8AFH - chains A and D of the 20 polymer chains in the assembly; structure by electron microscopy, 3.90 A resolution.

== Chain A ==
Protein: Crescentin
Source organism: Caulobacter vibrioides
UniProtKB: A0A8F8EC09 (A0A8F8EC09_CAUVI); the construct has insertions or renumbered stretches relative to UniProt, so the offset changes along the chain: 1-405 = UniProt 1-405; 409-460 = UniProt 406-457
Amino-acid sequence (460 residues; each row starts with the number of its first residue):
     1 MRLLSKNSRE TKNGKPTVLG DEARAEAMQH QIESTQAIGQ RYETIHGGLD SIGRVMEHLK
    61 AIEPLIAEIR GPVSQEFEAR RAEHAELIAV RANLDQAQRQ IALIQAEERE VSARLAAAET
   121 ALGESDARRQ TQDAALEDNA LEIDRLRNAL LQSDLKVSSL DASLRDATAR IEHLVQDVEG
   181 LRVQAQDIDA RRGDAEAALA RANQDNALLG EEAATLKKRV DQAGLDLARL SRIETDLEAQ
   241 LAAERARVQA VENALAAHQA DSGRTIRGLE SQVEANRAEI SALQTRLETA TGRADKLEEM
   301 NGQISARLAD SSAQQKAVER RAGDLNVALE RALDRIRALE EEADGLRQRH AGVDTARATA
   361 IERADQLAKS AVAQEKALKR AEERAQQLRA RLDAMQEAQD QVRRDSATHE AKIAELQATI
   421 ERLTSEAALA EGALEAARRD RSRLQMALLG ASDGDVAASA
Unresolved in the structure: 1-349, 446-460
Differences from the reference sequence: insertion (406-408)

== Chain D ==
Protein: Crescentus-specific megabody MB13
Notes: antibody fragment or engineered binder
Amino-acid sequence (907 residues; numbered 1 to 907; the number before each row is that of its first residue):
     1 EVQLQESGGG LVYKEETQSG LNNYARVVEK GQYDSLEIPA QVAASWESGR DDAAVFGFID
    61 KEQLDKYVAN GGKRSDWTVK FAENRSQDGT LLGYSLLQES VDQASYMYSD NHYLAEMATI
   121 LGKPEEAKRY RQLAQQLADY INTCMFDPTT QFYYDVRIED KPLANGCAGK PIVERGKGPE
   181 GWSPLFNGAA TQANADAVVK VMLDPKEFNT FVPLGTAALT NPAFGADIYW RGRVWVDQFW
   241 FGLKGMERYG YRDDALKLAD TFFRHAKGLT ADGPIQENYN PLTGAQQGAP NFSWSAAHLY
   301 MLYNDFFRKQ ASGGGSGGGG SGGGGSGNAD NYKNVINRTG APQYMKDYDY DDHQRFNPFF
   361 DLGAWHGHLL PDGPNTMGGF PGVALLTEEY INFMASNFDR LTVWQDGKKV DFTLEAYSIP
   421 GALVQKLTAK DVQVEMTLRF ATPRTSLLET KITSNKPLDL VWDGELLEKL EAKEGKPLSD
   481 KTIAGEYPDY QRKISATRDG LKVTFGKVRA TWDLLTSGES EYQVHKSLPV QTEINGNRFT
   541 SKAHINGSTT LYTTYSHLLT AQEVSKEQMQ IRDILARPAF YLTASQQRWE EYLKKGLTNP
   601 DATPEQTRVA VKAIETLNGN WRSPGGAVKF NTVTPSVTGR WFSGNQTWPW DTWKQAFAMA
   661 HFNPDIAKEN IRAVFSWQIQ PGDSVRPQDV GFVPDLIAWN LSPERGGDGG NWNERNTKPS
   721 LAAWSVMEVY NVTQDKTWVA EMYPKLVAYH DWWLRNRDHN GNGVPEYGAT RDKAHNTESG
   781 EMLFTVKKDS LRLSCASSRS IDGINIMRWY RQAPGKQRGM VAVVTGWGST NYVDSVKGRF
   841 IISRDSAKDT VYLQMNNLKP EDTAVYSCNA IYRGSEYWGQ GTQVTVSSGE NLYFQGSHHH
   901 HHHHHHH
Unresolved in the structure: 14-788, 888-907
Disulfide bonds: Cys795-Cys868

== Chain A / chain D interface ==
Residue-residue contacts (23; chain A residue first):
  Gln417(A) - Thr825(D)
  Gln417(A) - Trp827(D)
  Ile420(A) - Ile806(D)  hydrophobic
  Glu421(A) - Ser829(D)
  Thr424(A) - Ile806(D)
  Thr424(A) - Val823(D)
  Thr424(A) - Asn831(D)  hydrogen bond
  Ser425(A) - Asn831(D)
  Ala427(A) - Met820(D)
  Ala428(A) - Met820(D)
  Ala428(A) - Asn831(D)
  Ala428(A) - Tyr832(D)
  Ala428(A) - Val833(D)
  Glu431(A) - Arg818(D)
  Glu431(A) - Gly819(D)
  Glu431(A) - Met820(D)
  Glu431(A) - Val833(D)
  Gly432(A) - Val833(D)
  Glu435(A) - Arg811(D)  salt bridge
  Glu435(A) - Ser835(D)
  Arg438(A) - Lys816(D)
  Arg438(A) - Gln817(D)
  Arg439(A) - Glu861(D)  salt bridge
Also at the interface, not in a pair above, chain A (13 interface residues in all): Ile413
Also at the interface, not in a pair above, chain D (18 interface residues in all): Gly826, Asp834

== Overview ==
13 residues of chain A and 18 residues of chain D are in contact, with 1 hydrogen bond and 2 salt bridges.
Polar pairs include Glu435(A)-Arg811(D), Arg439(A)-Glu861(D) and Thr424(A)-Asn831(D).
Chain A is Crescentin (Caulobacter vibrioides) and chain D is Crescentus-specific megabody MB13; the
structure, Cryo-EM structure of crescentin filaments (stutter mutant, C2, symmetry and small box), was
determined by electron microscopy, deposited together with 8AFE, 8AFL, 8AFM, 8AHL, 8AIA, 8AIX and 8AJB.
